Entry 7MBY (electron microscopy, 2.44 A resolution); this record covers chains B and G of the 5 polymer chains in the assembly.

== Chain B ==
Molecule: Guanine nucleotide-binding protein G(I)/G(S)/G(T) subunit beta-1
Source organism: Rattus norvegicus
Reference sequence: P54311 (GBB1_RAT); residue numbers follow UniProt; this construct covers 1-340
Amino-acid sequence (340 residues; each row starts with the number of its first residue):
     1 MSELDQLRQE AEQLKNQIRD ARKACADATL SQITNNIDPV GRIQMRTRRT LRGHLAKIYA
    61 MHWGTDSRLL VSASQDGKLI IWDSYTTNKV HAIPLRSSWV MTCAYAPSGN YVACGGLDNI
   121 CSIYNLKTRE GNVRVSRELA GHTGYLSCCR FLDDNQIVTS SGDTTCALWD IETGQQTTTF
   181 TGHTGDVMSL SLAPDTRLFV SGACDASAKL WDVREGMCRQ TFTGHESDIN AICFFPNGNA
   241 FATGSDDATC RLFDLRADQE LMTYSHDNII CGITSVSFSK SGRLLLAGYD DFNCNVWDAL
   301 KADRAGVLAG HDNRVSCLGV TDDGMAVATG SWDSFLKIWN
Not modelled in the structure: 1

== Chain G ==
Molecule: Guanine nucleotide-binding protein G(I)/G(S)/G(O) subunit gamma-2
Source organism: Homo sapiens
Reference sequence: P59768 (GBG2_HUMAN); numbering as in UniProt (aligned over 1-71)
Amino-acid sequence (71 residues; row label = number of the first residue in the row):
     1 MASNNTASIA QARKLVEQLK MEANIDRIKV SKAAADLMAY CEAHAKEDPL LTPVPASENP
    61 FREKKFFCAI L
Not modelled in the structure: 1-5, 63-71

== How chain B and chain G interact ==
Residue-residue contacts - 88 pairs, chain B then chain G:
  L4(B) - S8(G)
  L4(B) - A12(G)  hydrophobic
  L7(B) - I9(G)
  L7(B) - A12(G)  hydrophobic
  L7(B) - R13(G)
  L7(B) - V16(G)
  E10(B) - V16(G)
  A11(B) - L19(G)
  L14(B) - V16(G)
  L14(B) - L19(G)  hydrophobic
  L14(B) - K20(G)
  K15(B) - L19(G)
  I18(B) - E22(G)
  I18(B) - A23(G)  hydrophobic
  I18(B) - R27(G)
  A21(B) - R27(G)
  R22(B) - R27(G)
  C25(B) - I28(G)  hydrogen bond (side chain-backbone)
  D27(B) - V30(G)
  A28(B) - V30(G)
  L30(B) - A34(G)  hydrophobic
  I33(B) - A34(G)  hydrophobic
  T34(B) - M38(G)
  V40(B) - L51(G)
  I43(B) - L50(G)
  I43(B) - L51(G)
  M45(B) - L50(G)  hydrophobic
  R48(B) - N59(G)
  R48(B) - F61(G)
  R49(B) - P60(G)  hydrogen bond (side chain-backbone)
  R49(B) - F61(G)
  R49(B) - R62(G)
  S84(B) - F61(G)
  Y85(B) - P60(G)  hydrophobic
  Y85(B) - F61(G)  hydrophobic
  M217(B) - Q18(G)
  M217(B) - M21(G)  hydrophobic
  C218(B) - Q18(G)  hydrogen bond (backbone-side chain)
  C218(B) - E22(G)  hydrogen bond
  R219(B) - E22(G)
  Q220(B) - I25(G)
  T221(B) - E22(G)  hydrogen bond
  F235(B) - L37(G)  hydrophobic
  P236(B) - Y40(G)  hydrophobic
  N237(B) - Y40(G)
  D254(B) - A33(G)
  R256(B) - D26(G)
  R256(B) - R27(G)
  R256(B) - I28(G)  hydrogen bond (backbone-backbone)
  R256(B) - D36(G)  salt bridge
  A257(B) - I28(G)
  A257(B) - V30(G)  hydrophobic
  D258(B) - I25(G)
  D258(B) - R27(G)  salt bridge
  Q259(B) - V30(G)
  L261(B) - V30(G)  hydrophobic
  L261(B) - L37(G)  hydrophobic
  S279(B) - D48(G)
  S279(B) - L50(G)
  K280(B) - Y40(G)
  K280(B) - H44(G)  hydrogen bond
  K280(B) - E47(G)
  K280(B) - D48(G)
  S281(B) - Y40(G)
  S281(B) - C41(G)  hydrogen bond (side chain-backbone)
  S281(B) - H44(G)  hydrogen bond (side chain-backbone)
  S281(B) - A45(G)  hydrogen bond (side chain-backbone)
  S281(B) - D48(G)
  G282(B) - C41(G)  hydrogen bond (backbone-side chain)
  R283(B) - C41(G)  hydrogen bond (side chain-backbone)
  R283(B) - E42(G)
  R283(B) - A45(G)
  R283(B) - L51(G)
  L284(B) - L50(G)  hydrophobic
  L300(B) - M38(G)  hydrophobic
  L300(B) - C41(G)  hydrophobic
  D323(B) - P49(G)
  G324(B) - P49(G)
  G324(B) - L50(G)
  M325(B) - P49(G)  hydrophobic
  M325(B) - L50(G)
  M325(B) - P60(G)  hydrophobic
  A326(B) - F61(G)  hydrophobic
  V327(B) - L50(G)  hydrophobic
  I338(B) - F61(G)  hydrophobic
  N340(B) - L50(G)
  N340(B) - N59(G)
  N340(B) - F61(G)
Other interface residues (no listed pair), chain B (59 interface residues in all): E3, A26, I37, T181, K209, A240, L252, L286, V320
Other interface residues (no listed pair), chain G (39 interface residues in all): K14, L15, S31, A35

== Overview ==
Chain B and chain G form an interface of 59 and 39 residues respectively; the contacts include 12 hydrogen
bonds and 2 salt bridges. Polar contacts include R256(B)-D36(G), D258(B)-R27(G) and C25(B)-I28(G).
Chain B is Guanine nucleotide-binding protein G(I)/G(S)/G(T) subunit beta-1 (Rattus norvegicus) and chain G is
Guanine nucleotide-binding protein G(I)/G(S)/G(O) subunit gamma-2 (Homo sapiens); the structure, Human
Cholecystokinin 1 receptor (CCK1R) Gq chimera (mGsqi) complex, was determined by electron microscopy together
with 7MBX from the same study.
